PDB entry 6NK1 | X-ray diffraction, 1.55 A resolution | chains A and C

# Chain A
Protein: Ephrin type-A receptor 2
Organism: Homo sapiens
Notes: EC 2.7.10.1
Reference sequence: P29317 (EPHA2_HUMAN); numbering as in UniProt (aligned over 28-200)
Sequence (187 residues; row label = number of the first residue in the row):
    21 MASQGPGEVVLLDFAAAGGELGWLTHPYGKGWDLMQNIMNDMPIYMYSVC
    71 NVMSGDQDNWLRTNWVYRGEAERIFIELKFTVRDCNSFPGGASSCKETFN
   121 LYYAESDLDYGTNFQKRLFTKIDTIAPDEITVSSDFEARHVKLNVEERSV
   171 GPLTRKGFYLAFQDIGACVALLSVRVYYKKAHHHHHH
Disordered / not traced: 21-26
Construct notes: expression tag (21-27, 201-207)
UniProt features mapped onto this chain:
  - mutagenesis: R103 (R103E: Significantly reduced response to EFNA1)
Disulfide bonds: C70-C188, C105-C115
From the paper describing this entry:
  - conformationally variable residues (loop rearrangement): Y48
  - specificity-determining residues: N57, M66, S68, F156 (by similarity / conservation)
  - mutagenesis - G131Y: decreased binding to YSA-GSGSK-bio (2)

# Chain C
Protein: bA-WLA-YRPKbio
Sequence (14 residues; each row starts with the number of its first residue):
     1 XWLAYPDSVPYRPK
Modified / non-standard residues: BAL (beta-alanine) at position 1
From the paper describing this entry:
  - contacts within the chain: Y11-P13 (hydrophobic contact)

# How chain A and chain C interact
Pairs across the interface (44):
  G39(A) - Y11(C)
  G39(A) - P13(C)
  E40(A) - P13(C)
  D53(A) - P10(C)
  L54(A) - P10(C)
  L54(A) - Y11(C)  hydrogen bond (backbone-backbone)
  M55(A) - S8(C)
  M55(A) - V9(C)
  M55(A) - P10(C)
  Q56(A) - D7(C)
  Q56(A) - S8(C)
  Q56(A) - V9(C)  hydrogen bond (backbone-backbone)
  Q56(A) - Y11(C)
  N57(A) - Y5(C)
  N57(A) - P6(C)  hydrogen bond (side chain-backbone)
  N57(A) - D7(C)
  M59(A) - D7(C)
  Y65(A) - Y11(C)  hydrophobic
  M66(A) - Y5(C)  hydrophobic
  S68(A) - A4(C)
  V69(A) - A4(C)
  C70(A) - W2(C)
  C70(A) - A4(C)
  V72(A) - W2(C)  hydrophobic
  M73(A) - W2(C)  hydrophobic
  T101(A) - A4(C)
  T101(A) - Y5(C)
  R103(A) - L3(C)  hydrogen bond (side chain-backbone)
  R103(A) - A4(C)
  F108(A) - W2(C)  hydrophobic
  P109(A) - W2(C)
  F156(A) - L3(C)
  F156(A) - A4(C)
  F156(A) - Y5(C)
  F156(A) - P6(C)
  R159(A) - D7(C)  salt bridge
  V161(A) - Y5(C)  hydrophobic
  V161(A) - P6(C)
  C188(A) - L3(C)
  C188(A) - A4(C)  hydrophobic
  V189(A) - A4(C)
  A190(A) - A4(C)
  A190(A) - Y5(C)  hydrophobic
  L192(A) - Y5(C)  hydrophobic
Other interface residues (no listed pair), chain A (27 interface residues in all): I64

# Summary
27 residues of chain A face 11 of chain C across their interface, with 4 hydrogen bonds and 1 salt bridge.
Polar pairs include R159(A)-D7(C), N57(A)-P6(C) and R103(A)-L3(C). The paper reports that G131Y of chain A
reduces binding to YSA-GSGSK-bio (2); specificity determinants N57(A), M66(A) and S68(A) among others.
Here chain A is Ephrin type-A receptor 2 (Homo sapiens) and chain C is bA-WLA-YRPKbio. Entry 6NK1 (EphA2 LBD
in complex with bA-WLA-YRPKbio peptide) was determined by X-ray diffraction, deposited together with 6NJZ,
6NK0, 6NK2 and 6NKP.
